Entry 4GMS (X-ray diffraction, 2.95 A resolution); this record covers chains A and L of the 12 polymer chains in the assembly.

Chain A:
Protein: Hemagglutinin HA1 chain
Organism: Influenza A virus
UniProt: P03435 (HEMA_I75A3); residues 11-329 here correspond to UniProt positions 28-346 (UniProt number = residue number + 17)
Amino-acid sequence (320 residues; numbered 10 to 329; the number before each row is that of its first residue):
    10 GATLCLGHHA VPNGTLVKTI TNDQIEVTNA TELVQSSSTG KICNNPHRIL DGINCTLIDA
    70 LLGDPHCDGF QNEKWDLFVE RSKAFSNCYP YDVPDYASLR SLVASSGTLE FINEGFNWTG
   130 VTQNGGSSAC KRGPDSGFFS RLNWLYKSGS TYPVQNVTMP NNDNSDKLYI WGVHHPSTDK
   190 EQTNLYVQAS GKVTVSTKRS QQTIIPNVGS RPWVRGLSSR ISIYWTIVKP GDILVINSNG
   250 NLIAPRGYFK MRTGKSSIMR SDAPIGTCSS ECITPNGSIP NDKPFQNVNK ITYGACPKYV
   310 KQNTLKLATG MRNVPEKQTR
Disordered / not traced: 326-329
Disulfides: Cys-52/Cys-277, Cys-64/Cys-76, Cys-97/Cys-139, Cys-281/Cys-305
Covalently attached groups: N-acetylglucosamine (NAG) linked to Asn-38, Asn-63, Asn-126, Asn-285; glycan linked to Asn-165
Differences from the reference sequence: expression tag (10)
Reported in the primary citation:
  - post-translational modification sites: Asn-165

Chain L:
Protein: Fab S139/1 light chain
Organism: Mus musculus
Notes: antibody fragment or engineered binder
Amino-acid sequence (214 residues; row label = number of the first residue in the row):
     1 DIVMTQSQKF MSTSVGDRVS VTCKASQNVD TNVAWYQEKP GQSPKTLIYS ASNRYSGVPD
    61 RFTGSASGTD FTLTITNVQS EDLAEYFCQQ YNSYPYTFGG GTKLEIKRAD AAPTVSIFPP
   121 SSEQLTSGGA SVVCFLNNFY PKDINVKWKI DGSERQNGVL NSWTDQDSKD STYSMSSTLT
   181 LTKDEYERHN SYTCEATHKT STSPIVKSFN RNEC
Disordered / not traced: 212-214
Disulfides: Cys-23/Cys-88, Cys-134/Cys-194

How chain A and chain L interact:
Residue-residue contacts (14; chain A residue first):
  Thr-131(A) with Tyr-94(L)
  Lys-156(A) with Tyr-94(L), hydrogen bond; Tyr-96(L)
  Ser-157(A) with Asn-92(L); Ser-93(L); Tyr-94(L), hydrogen bond (side chain-backbone)
  Gly-158(A) with Tyr-91(L); Asn-92(L); Ser-93(L); Tyr-94(L); Tyr-96(L)
  Ser-159(A) with Asn-32(L); Tyr-91(L), hydrogen bond (side chain-backbone); Asn-92(L), hydrogen bond (backbone-backbone)
Other interface residues (no listed pair), chain A (6 interface residues in all): Thr-160
The authors on this interface:
  - pairs named by the authors: Ser-159(A)/Asn-92(L) (backbone contact)
  - epitope / paratope residues, chain A: Gly-158(A), Ser-159(A)

Overview:
Chain A and chain L each contribute 6 residues to their interface; the contacts include 4 hydrogen bonds.
Among the polar pairs are Lys-156(A)/Tyr-94(L), Ser-157(A)/Tyr-94(L) and Ser-159(A)/Tyr-91(L). The paper
describes a backbone contact between Ser-159(A) and Asn-92(L). The paper reports epitope/paratope residues
Gly-158(A) and Ser-159(A); a modification site at Asn-165(A).
Chain A is Hemagglutinin HA1 chain (Influenza A virus) and chain L is Fab S139/1 light chain (Mus musculus);
the structure, Crystal structure of heterosubtypic Fab S139/1 in complex with influenza A H3 hemagglutinin,
was determined by X-ray diffraction (same publication as 4GMT).
